6V8B - chain A; structure by X-ray diffraction, 3.13 A resolution.

== Chain A ==
Protein: Histone acetyltransferase p300
From: Homo sapiens
Notes: EC 2.3.1.48, 2.3.1.-
UniProtKB: Q09472 (EP300_HUMAN); residue numbers follow UniProt; this construct covers 1287-1517, 1550-1666
Amino-acid sequence (349 residues; numbered 1286 to 1666; 32 numbers in that range are skipped by the numbering (no residue carries them; nothing is unmodelled there); the number before each row is that of its first residue):
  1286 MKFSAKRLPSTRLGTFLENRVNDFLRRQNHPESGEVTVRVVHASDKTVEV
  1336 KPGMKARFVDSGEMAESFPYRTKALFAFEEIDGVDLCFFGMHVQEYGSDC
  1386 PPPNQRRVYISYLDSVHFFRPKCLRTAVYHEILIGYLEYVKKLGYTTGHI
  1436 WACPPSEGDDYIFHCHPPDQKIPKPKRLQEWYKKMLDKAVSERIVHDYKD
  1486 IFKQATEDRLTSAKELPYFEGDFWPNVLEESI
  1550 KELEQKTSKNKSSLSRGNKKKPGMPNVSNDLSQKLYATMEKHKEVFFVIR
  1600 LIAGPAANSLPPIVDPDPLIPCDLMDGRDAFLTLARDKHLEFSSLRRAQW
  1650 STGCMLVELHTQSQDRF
Disordered / not traced: 1550-1579, 1665-1666
Differences from the reference sequence: initiating methionine (1286); engineered mutation Gly1652 (Met in Q09472)
Small-molecule neighbours: QRY (4-(2-{[(1R)-2-(1H-indol-3-yl)-2-oxo-1-phenylethyl]amino}ethyl)benzene-1-sulfonamide): Leu1398, Asp1399, Ser1400, Tyr1414, Cys1438, Pro1439, Pro1440, Asp1444, Tyr1446, His1451, Gln1455, Lys1456, Ile1457, Pro1458, Arg1462, Leu1463, Trp1466
Swiss-Prot annotation at these positions:
  - zinc finger: Arg1665 (ZZ-type)
  - region: Tyr1397 to Asp1399 (Interaction with histone)
  - binding site (acetyl-CoA): Leu1398 to Ser1400, Arg1410, Thr1411, Ile1457, Arg1462, Trp1466
  - modified residue (N6-acetyllysine): Lys1336, Lys1473, Lys1499, Lys1555, Lys1558, Lys1560, Lys1583
  - natural variant: Ser1650 (S1650Y: In a pancreatic cancer sample)
  - mutagenesis: Thr1357 (T1357L: 40% decrease in activity; T1357R: 40% decrease in activity. 90% decrease in activity; when associated with R-1505; R-1625 and R-1628), Ser1396 (S1396R: Loss of activity; when associated with R-1397; S1396W: Loss of activity; when associated with W-1396), Tyr1397 (Y1397R: Loss of activity; when associated with R-1396; Y1397W: Loss of activity; when associated with W-1397), Asp1399 (D1399Y: Abolished acetyltransferase and acyltransferase activities. Abolishes autoacetylation. Does not interact with TFAP2A and inhibits transcriptional coactivation of TFAP2A by CITED2 ...), Tyr1467 (Y1467F: Abolishes autoacetylation. Loss of acetyltransferase activity), Phe1504 (F1504A: Abolished acetyltransferase activity), Glu1505 (E1505R: 90% decrease in activity; when associated with R-1625 and R-1628. 90% decrease in activity; when associated with R-1357; R-1625 and R-1628), Asp1625 (D1625R: 70% decrease in activity; when associated with R-1628. 90% decrease in activity; when associated with R-1505 and R-1628. 90% decrease in activity; when associated with R-1357 ...), Asp1628 (D1628R: 70% decrease in activity; when associated with R-1625. 90% decrease in activity; when associated with E-1505 and R-1625. 90% decrease in activity; when associated with R-1357 ...), Arg1645 to Arg1646 (Increased acetyltransferase activity)

== Overview ==
Ligands of chain A: compound QRY. Curated annotation (UniProt) lists 8 acetyl-CoA-binding residues and 11
mutagenesis sites.
Chain A is Histone acetyltransferase p300 (Homo sapiens); the structure, Crystal structure of the p300
acetyltransferase domain with AcCoA competitive inhibitor 1, was determined by X-ray diffraction, deposited
together with 6V8K, 6V8N and 6V90.
